Entry 7QQG (X-ray diffraction, 2.43 A resolution); this record covers chains A and D.

Chain A (and D):
Protein: Myogenesis-regulating glycosidase
Source organism: Homo sapiens
Notes: EC 3.2.1.-; chain D of this document is another copy of the same molecule, construct and numbering; everything in this record applies to it too
Reference sequence: Q6NSJ0 (MYORG_HUMAN); residue numbers follow UniProt; this construct covers 80-714
Chain sequence (636 residues; numbered 79 to 714; the number before each row is that of its first residue):
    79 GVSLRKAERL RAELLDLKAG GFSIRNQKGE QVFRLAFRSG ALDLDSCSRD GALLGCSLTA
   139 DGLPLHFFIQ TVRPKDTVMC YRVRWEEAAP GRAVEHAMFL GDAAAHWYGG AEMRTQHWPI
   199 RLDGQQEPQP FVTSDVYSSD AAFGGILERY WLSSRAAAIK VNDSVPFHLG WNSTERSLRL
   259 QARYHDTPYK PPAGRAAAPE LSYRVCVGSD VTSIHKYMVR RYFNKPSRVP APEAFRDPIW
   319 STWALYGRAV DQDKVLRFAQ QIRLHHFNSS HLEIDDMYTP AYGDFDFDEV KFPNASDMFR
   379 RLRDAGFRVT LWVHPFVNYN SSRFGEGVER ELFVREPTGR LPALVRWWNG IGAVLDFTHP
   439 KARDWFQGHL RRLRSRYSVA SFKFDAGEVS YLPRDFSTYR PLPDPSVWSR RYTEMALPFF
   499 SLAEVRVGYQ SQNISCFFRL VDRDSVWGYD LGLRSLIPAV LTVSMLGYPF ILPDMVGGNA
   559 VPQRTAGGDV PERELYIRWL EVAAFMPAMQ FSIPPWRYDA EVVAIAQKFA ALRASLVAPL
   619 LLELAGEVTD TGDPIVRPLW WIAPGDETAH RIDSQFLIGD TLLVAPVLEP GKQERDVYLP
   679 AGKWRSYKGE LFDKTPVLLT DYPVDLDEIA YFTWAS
Unresolved in the structure: 79-91, 272-275, 714 (chain D: 79-184, 200-203, 235-236, 255-261, 271-287, 628-630, 714)
Sequence notes: expression tag (79)
Disulfides: Cys125-Cys134, Cys158-Cys284
Glycans and other covalent adducts: N-acetylglucosamine (NAG) linked to Asn240, Asn250, Asn372, Asn398, Asn511; glycan linked to Asn346
Residues lining bound ligands:
  - 1-deoxygalactonojirimycin (DGJ; (2R,3S,4R,5S)-2-(hydroxymethyl)piperidine-3,4,5-triol): Trp321, Asp353, Asp354, Trp390, Trp426, Asn427, Lys461, Asp463, Arg504, Arg517, Asp520, Asp552, Met553
  - malonate ion (MLI): Arg160, Arg282, Arg299, Tyr300
From the paper describing this entry:
  - binding site for 1-deoxygalactonojirimycin: Asp353, Asp354, Trp426, Lys461, Asp463, Arg504, Arg517, Asp520
  - catalytic residues: Asp463, Asp520
  - specificity-determining residues: Trp321, Arg504
  - mutagenesis - D520N: abolished catalytic activity on 4MU-Gal
  - specificity-determining residues: Lys461 (proposed by the authors, not directly observed)
  - specificity-determining residues: Trp426 (from molecular simulation)

How chain A and chain D interact:
Residue-residue contacts - 18 pairs, chain A then chain D:
  Tyr397(A) with Phe402(D), hydrophobic; Gly403(D); Val406(D), hydrophobic; Glu407(D), hydrogen bond
  Phe402(A) with Tyr397(D), hydrophobic
  Gly403(A) with Tyr397(D)
  Val406(A) with Tyr397(D), hydrophobic; Ile429(D), hydrophobic
  Glu407(A) with Tyr397(D), hydrogen bond
  Leu419(A) with Leu422(D); Val423(D); Arg424(D)
  Pro420(A) with Leu422(D)
  Leu422(A) with Leu419(D); Pro420(D)
  Val423(A) with Leu419(D)
  Arg424(A) with Leu419(D)
  Ile429(A) with Val406(D), hydrophobic
Other interface residues (no listed pair), chain A (12 interface residues in all): Arg418
Other interface residues (no listed pair), chain D (12 interface residues in all): Arg418

In short:
The chain A/chain D interface involves 12 residues from each chain; the contacts include 2 hydrogen bonds. Its
one hydrogen-bonded contact is Tyr397(A)-Glu407(D). Bound to chain A: 1-deoxygalactonojirimycin and malonate
ion. From the paper: catalytic residues Asp463(A) and Asp520(A); D520N of chain A abolishes catalytic activity
on 4MU-Gal.
Chain A and chain D are both Myogenesis-regulating glycosidase (Homo sapiens); the structure, Crystal
structure of MYORG bound to 1-deoxygalactonojirimycin, was determined by X-ray diffraction together with 7QQF
and 7QQH from the same study.
